9M4F - chains D and L of the 25 polymer chains in the assembly; structure by electron microscopy, 2.82 A resolution.

[Chain D]
Molecule: PsaD
Organism: Tribonema minus
Amino-acid sequence (139 residues; numbered 1 to 139; the number before each row is that of its first residue):
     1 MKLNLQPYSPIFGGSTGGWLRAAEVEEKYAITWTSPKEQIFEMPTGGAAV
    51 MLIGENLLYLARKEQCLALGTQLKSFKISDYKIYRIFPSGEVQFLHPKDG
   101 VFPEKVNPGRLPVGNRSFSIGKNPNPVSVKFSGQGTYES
Disordered / not traced: 1-6, 139

[Chain L]
Molecule: PsaL
Organism: Tribonema minus
Amino-acid sequence (149 residues; row label = number of the first residue in the row):
     1 MANFIKPYNNDPFVGHLSTPVTTSAATKAFLGNLPAYRAGLSPLLRGLEV
    51 GMAHGYLLVGPFDKLGPLRNSEIALLSGFLSAVGLITILTLCLTIYGKVS
   101 FQESTKNSSQLTNKDLLTEDGWSQFTSGFLVGAFGGAGFAYLTLLNLAL
Disordered / not traced: 1, 104-112, 148-149
Metal / ion sites: chlorophyll a Mg site 1 near E49 (its only coordinating residue here); chlorophyll a Mg site 2 near H54 (its only coordinating residue here)
Residues lining bound ligands:
  - beta-carotene (BCR), molecule 1: V50, H54, L89, C92, L93, I95, Y96, F125, F129
  - beta-carotene (BCR), molecule 2: M52, A53, Y56, L57, V131, G135, G136, F139
  - beta-carotene (BCR), molecule 3: F62, S81, G84, L85, I88
  - chlorophyll a (CLA), molecule 1: I5, L17, T19, P20, V21
  - chlorophyll a (CLA), molecule 2: H16, L17, T19, V21, T22, T27, F30, L31
  - chlorophyll a (CLA), molecule 3: P20, V21, S24, A26, T27, F30
  - chlorophyll a (CLA), molecule 4: V21, F30, L34, P35, A36, E49, V50, A53, H54, L57
  - chlorophyll a (CLA), molecule 5: F30, N33, L34, R38, L41, L45, E49, M52, A53
  - chlorophyll a (CLA), molecule 6: H54, L58, L85, L89
  - chlorophyll a (CLA), molecule 7: Y56, L57, G60, P61, D63, K64, L65, T143, L144, L147
  - chlorophyll a (CLA), molecule 8: L58, P61, F62, L65, G66, P67, R69, L85
  - chlorophyll a (CLA), molecule 9: F62, G66, P67, L68, S77, L80, S81, G84, T87, I88
  - chlorophyll a (CLA), molecule 10: L76, F79, Y141
  - chlorophyll a (CLA), molecule 11: I88, Y96, S100
  - chlorophyll a (CLA), molecule 12: I88, L91, C92, I95
  - Diadinoxanthin (DD6; (3S,3'R,5R,6S,7cis)-7',8'-didehydro-5,6-dihydro-5,6-epoxy-beta,beta-carotene-3,3'-diol): L76, L80, V131

[Interface between chain D and chain L]
Pairs across the interface (24; chain D residue first):
  S9(D) - F13(L)
  P10(D) - F13(L)
  F12(D) - P12(L)
  G13(D) - P7(L)
  G14(D) - P12(L)
  G14(D) - L17(L)
  S15(D) - P12(L)
  S15(D) - V14(L)
  S15(D) - G15(L)
  S15(D) - H16(L)
  S15(D) - L17(L)
  T16(D) - G15(L)
  T16(D) - H16(L)
  T16(D) - L17(L)
  G18(D) - F13(L)
  G18(D) - V14(L)
  G18(D) - G15(L)
  W19(D) - D11(L)
  W19(D) - F13(L)  hydrogen bond (side chain-backbone)
  W19(D) - V14(L)  hydrophobic
  W19(D) - G15(L)  hydrogen bond (backbone-backbone)
  L57(D) - F13(L)
  L58(D) - F13(L)  hydrophobic
  Y59(D) - F13(L)
Interface residues without a listed pair, chain D (15 interface residues in all): G17, L20, M43
Interface residues without a listed pair, chain L (9 interface residues in all): K6

[Overview]
15 residues of chain D face 9 of chain L across their interface; the contacts include 2 hydrogen bonds. Polar
pairs include W19(D)-F13(L) and W19(D)-G15(L). Ligands of chain L: 12 copies of chlorophyll a, Diadinoxanthin
and 3 copies of beta-carotene.
Here chain D is PsaD and chain L is PsaL, both from Tribonema minus. Entry 9M4F (Photosystem I from the
eukaryotic filamentous algae) was determined by electron microscopy.
